1YKN - chains B and H of the 12 polymer chains in the assembly; structure by X-ray diffraction, 2.06 A resolution.

# Chain B (and H)
Protein: Protocatechuate 3,4-dioxygenase beta chain
Source organism: Pseudomonas putida
Notes: EC 1.13.11.3; chain H of this document is another copy of the same molecule, construct and numbering; everything in this record applies to it too
Reference sequence: P00437 (PCXB_PSEPU); residues 301-538 here correspond to UniProt positions 1-238 (UniProt number = residue number - 300)
Chain sequence (238 residues; numbered 301 to 538; the number before each row is that of its first residue):
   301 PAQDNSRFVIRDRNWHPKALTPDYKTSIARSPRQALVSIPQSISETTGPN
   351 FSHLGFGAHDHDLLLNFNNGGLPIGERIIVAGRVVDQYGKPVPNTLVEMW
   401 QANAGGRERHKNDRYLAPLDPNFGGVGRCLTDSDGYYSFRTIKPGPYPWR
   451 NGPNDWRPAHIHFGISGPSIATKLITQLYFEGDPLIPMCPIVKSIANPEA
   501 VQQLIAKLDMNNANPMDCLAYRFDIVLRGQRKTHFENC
Sequence notes: engineered mutation E408 (Tyr108 in P00437); modified residue (429)
Modified residues: C429 (s,s-(2-hydroxyethyl)thiocysteine; CME)
Bound ions: Fe ion: Y447, H460, H462 (together with 3,4-dihydroxybenzoic acid)
Ligand contacts: 3,4-dihydroxybenzoic acid (DHB): Y324, Y447, W449, R457, H460, H462, Q477, I491

# Interface between chain B and chain H
Residue-residue contacts - 63 pairs, chain B then chain H:
  L372(B) with P418(H)
  P373(B) with P418(H)
  I374(B) with I374(H), hydrophobic; P418(H), hydrophobic; D420(H)
  G375(B) with A404(H); G405(H)
  E376(B) with A404(H); P446(H)
  R377(B) with Y415(H); L416(H)
  A404(B) with G375(H); E376(H)
  G405(B) with G375(H)
  Y415(B) with R377(H); M516(H); D517(H), hydrogen bond (side chain-backbone)
  L416(B) with L372(H); R377(H); M516(H); D517(H)
  P418(B) with L372(H); P373(H); I374(H), hydrophobic
  L419(B) with I374(H)
  D420(B) with I374(H)
  P446(B) with E376(H)
  P448(B) with M516(H), hydrophobic
  W449(B) with M516(H)
  R450(B) with M516(H)
  P453(B) with P515(H)
  N454(B) with M510(H), hydrogen bond (side chain-backbone); A513(H); P515(H)
  W456(B) with M510(H); N514(H); D517(H); C518(H); L519(H), hydrophobic
  E481(B) with P484(H)
  G482(B) with G482(H)
  P484(B) with E481(H); L508(H), hydrophobic
  L485(B) with L508(H), hydrophobic; L519(H), hydrophobic
  M488(B) with L508(H), hydrophobic
  L508(B) with L485(H), hydrophobic
  M510(B) with N454(H), hydrogen bond (backbone-side chain); W456(H); M488(H), hydrophobic
  N514(B) with W456(H)
  P515(B) with P453(H); N454(H)
  M516(B) with Y415(H); L416(H); P448(H), hydrophobic; W449(H); R450(H)
  D517(B) with Y415(H), hydrogen bond (backbone-side chain); W456(H)
  C518(B) with W456(H)
  L519(B) with W456(H); L485(H), hydrophobic
Also at the interface, not in a pair above, chain B (37 interface residues in all): P421, G445, A513, Y521
Also at the interface, not in a pair above, chain H (35 interface residues in all): L419, G445

# In short
The interface between chain B and chain H involves 37 residues on one side and 35 on the other; the contacts
include 4 hydrogen bonds. Polar contacts include Y415(B)-D517(H) and N454(B)-M510(H). Ligands of chain B:
3,4-dihydroxybenzoic acid.
Chain B and chain H are both Protocatechuate 3,4-dioxygenase beta chain (Pseudomonas putida); the structure,
Protocatechuate 3,4-dioxygenase Y408E mutant bound to DHB, was determined by X-ray diffraction (same
publication as 1YKK, 1YKL, 1YKM, 1YKO and 1YKP).
